PDB entry 7OER | X-ray diffraction, 1.60 A resolution | chain AAA

Chain AAA:
Name: Bromodomain-containing protein 2
Source organism: Homo sapiens
UniProtKB: P25440 (BRD2_HUMAN); residues 344-455 here = UniProt positions 344-455
Amino-acid sequence (115 residues; numbered 341 to 455; the number before each row is that of its first residue):
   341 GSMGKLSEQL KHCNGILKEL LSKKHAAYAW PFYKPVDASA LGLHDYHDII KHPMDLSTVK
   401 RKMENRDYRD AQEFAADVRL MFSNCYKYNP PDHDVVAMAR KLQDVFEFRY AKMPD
Not modelled in the structure: 341-345
Differences from the reference sequence: expression tag (341-343)
Residues lining bound ligands: VBH (N-(2,2-diphenylethyl)-1,5-dimethyl-N-[2-(methylamino)-2-oxidanylidene-ethyl]-6-oxidanylidene-pyridine-3-carboxamide): Trp370, Pro371, Phe372, Val376, Asp377, Leu381, Leu383, Tyr386, Cys425, Tyr428, Asn429, His433, Asp434, Val435, Met438
Curated features (UniProtKB/Swiss-Prot):
  - mutagenesis: Val376 (V376A: Abolished binding to histone H4 acetylated at 'Lys-12' (H4K12ac)), Leu381 (L381A: Reduced binding to histone H4 acetylated at 'Lys-12' (H4K12ac)), Leu383 (L383A: Reduced binding to histone H4 acetylated at 'Lys-12' (H4K12ac)), Asn429 (N429A: Abolished binding to histone H4 acetylated at 'Lys-12' (H4K12ac))

Overview:
Chain AAA binds compound VBH. Curated annotation (UniProt) lists 4 mutagenesis sites.
Chain AAA is Bromodomain-containing protein 2 (Homo sapiens); the structure, C-TERMINAL BROMODOMAIN OF HUMAN
BRD2 WITH
N-(2,2-diphenylethyl)-1,5-dimethyl-N-(2-(methylamino)-2-oxoethyl)-6-oxo-1,6-dihydropyridine-3-carboxamide, was
determined by X-ray diffraction together with 7OET, 7OEO, 7OEP and 7OES from the same study.
